Entry 4DFK (X-ray diffraction, 1.65 A resolution); this record covers chains A and C of the 3 polymer chains in the assembly.

Chain A:
Protein: DNA polymerase I, thermostable
Source organism: Thermus aquaticus
Notes: EC 2.7.7.7; fragment: Klenow Fragment
UniProt: P19821 (DPO1_THEAQ); residue numbers follow UniProt; this construct covers 293-832
Amino-acid sequence (540 residues; numbered 293 to 832; the number before each row is that of its first residue):
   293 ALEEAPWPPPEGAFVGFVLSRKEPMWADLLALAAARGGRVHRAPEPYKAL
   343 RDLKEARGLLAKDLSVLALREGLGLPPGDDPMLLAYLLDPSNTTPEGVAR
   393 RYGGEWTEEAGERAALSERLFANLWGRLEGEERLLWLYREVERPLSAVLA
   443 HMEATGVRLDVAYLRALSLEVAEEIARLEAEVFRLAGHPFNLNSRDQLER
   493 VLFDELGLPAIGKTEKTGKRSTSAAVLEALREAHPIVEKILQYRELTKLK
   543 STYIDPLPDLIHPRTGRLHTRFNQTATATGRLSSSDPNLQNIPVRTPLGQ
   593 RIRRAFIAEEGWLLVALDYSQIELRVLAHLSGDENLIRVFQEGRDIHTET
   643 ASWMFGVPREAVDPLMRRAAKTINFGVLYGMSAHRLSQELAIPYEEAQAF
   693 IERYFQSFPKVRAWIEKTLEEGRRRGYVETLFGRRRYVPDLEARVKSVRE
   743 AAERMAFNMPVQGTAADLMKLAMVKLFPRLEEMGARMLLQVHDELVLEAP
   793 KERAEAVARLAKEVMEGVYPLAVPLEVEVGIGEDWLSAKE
Disordered / not traced: 293
Metal / ion sites: Mg2+ site 1: Asp610, Tyr611, Asp785 (together with 0L5); Mg2+ site 2: Asp610, Asp785 (together with 0L5)
Ligand contacts: 0L5 (2'-deoxy-5-{5-[(10-hydroxydecanoyl)amino]pent-1-yn-1-yl}uridine 5'-(tetrahydrogen triphosphate)): Arg573, Arg587, Asp610, Tyr611, Ser612, Gln613, Ile614, Glu615, His639, Phe647, Leu657, Arg659, Arg660, Ala661, Lys663, Thr664, Phe667, Tyr671, Asp785
From the paper describing this entry:
  - binding site for 0L5: Arg660, Thr664

Chain C:
Molecule: 16-nt DNA strand
Notes: fragment: DNA Template
Sequence (16 nucleotides; numbered 201 to 216; the number before each row is that of its first residue):
   201 AAAAGGCGCCGTGGTC

Interface between chain A and chain C:
Pairs across the interface (58; chain A residue first):
  Asn483(A) with DT212(C), hydrogen bond to the phosphate
  Asn485(A) with DG211(C), phosphate contact; DT212(C), sugar contact
  Ser486(A) with DT212(C), hydrogen bond to the phosphate; DG213(C), hydrogen bond to the phosphate
  Asp488(A) with DG213(C), sugar contact
  Gln489(A) with DG213(C), hydrogen bond to the phosphate
  Ile503(A) with DA201(C), base contact
  Gly504(A) with DA201(C), sugar contact
  Lys505(A) with DA201(C), sugar contact
  Ser513(A) with DA201(C), sugar contact
  Ser515(A) with DA201(C), hydrogen bond to the phosphate
  Ala517(A) with DA201(C), base contact; DA202(C), base contact
  Val518(A) with DA201(C), base contact
  Ala521(A) with DA201(C), base contact
  Ser543(A) with DC210(C), sugar contact
  Thr544(A) with DC210(C), hydrogen bond to the sugar
  Ala568(A) with DG208(C), phosphate contact
  Thr569(A) with DC207(C), phosphate contact
  Ala570(A) with DG206(C), phosphate contact; DC207(C), hydrogen bond to the phosphate
  Thr571(A) with DG206(C), sugar contact
  Arg573(A) with DG205(C), base contact; DG206(C), hydrogen bond to the base
  Ser575(A) with DC207(C), phosphate contact; DG208(C), hydrogen bond to the phosphate
  Ser576(A) with DG208(C), sugar contact
  Ser577(A) with DG208(C), phosphate contact; DC209(C), phosphate contact
  Asp578(A) with DC209(C), hydrogen bond to the phosphate
  Asn580(A) with DG208(C), hydrogen bond to the sugar; DC209(C), phosphate contact
  Phe667(A) with DA204(C), base contact
  Gly668(A) with DA204(C), base contact
  Tyr671(A) with DA204(C), sugar contact
  Gly672(A) with DA203(C), sugar contact; DA204(C), sugar contact
  Met673(A) with DA204(C), hydrogen bond to the sugar
  Ser674(A) with DA202(C), sugar contact; DA203(C), base contact; DA204(C), hydrogen bond to the phosphate
  His676(A) with DA201(C), base contact; DA202(C), sugar contact
  Arg677(A) with DA202(C), base contact; DA204(C), salt bridge to the phosphate
  Gln680(A) with DA201(C), hydrogen bond to the base; DA202(C), base contact
  Glu681(A) with DA202(C), base contact
  Arg728(A) with DG206(C), salt bridge to the phosphate
  Arg746(A) with DA203(C), hydrogen bond to the sugar; DA204(C), hydrogen bond to the phosphate; DG205(C), salt bridge to the phosphate
  Met747(A) with DG205(C), phosphate contact; DG206(C), phosphate contact
  Asn750(A) with DG205(C), sugar contact
  Gln754(A) with DG205(C), base contact; DG206(C), hydrogen bond to the sugar
Other interface residues (no listed pair), chain A (48 interface residues in all): Glu507, Lys540, Pro548, Asn565, Pro579, Asn583, Thr664, His784

Summary:
48 residues of chain A and 13 residues of chain C are in contact, with 17 hydrogen bonds and 3 salt bridges.
Among the polar pairs are Arg573(A)-DG206(C), Gln680(A)-DA201(C) and Thr544(A)-DC210(C). Chain A binds
compound 0L5. Asp610(A), Tyr611(A) and Asp785(A) coordinate Mg2+ site 1. The paper reports a binding site for
0L5 at Arg660(A) and Thr664(A).
Here chain A is DNA polymerase I, thermostable (Thermus aquaticus) and chain C is a 16-nt DNA strand. Entry
4DFK (large fragment of DNA Polymerase I from Thermus aquaticus in a closed ternary complex with
5-(N-(10-hydroxydecanoyl)-aminopentinyl)-2-dUTP) was determined by X-ray diffraction together with 4DF4, 4DF8,
4DFJ, 4DFM and 4DFP from the same study.
